5W7Y - chains A and D; structure by X-ray diffraction, 2.10 A resolution.

Chain A:
Protein: Aprataxin and PNK-like factor
From: Homo sapiens
Notes: EC 4.2.99.18
UniProtKB: Q8IW19 (APLF_HUMAN); residues 1-105 here = UniProt positions 1-105
Sequence (108 residues; row label = number of the first residue in the row; numbers below 1 keep their minus sign (Ser-2 is residue -2)):
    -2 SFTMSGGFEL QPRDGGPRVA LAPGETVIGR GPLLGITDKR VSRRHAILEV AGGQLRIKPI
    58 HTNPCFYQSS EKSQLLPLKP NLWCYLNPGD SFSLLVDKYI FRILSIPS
Unresolved in the structure: -2 to 2
Differences from the reference sequence: expression tag (-2 to 0)
Swiss-Prot annotation at these positions:
  - mutagenesis: Arg27 (R27A: Does not affect interaction with XRCC5 and XRCC6; decreased ability to promote non-homologous end-joining (NHEJ))

Chain D:
Protein: DNA repair protein XRCC1
UniProtKB: P18887 (XRCC1_HUMAN); numbering as in UniProt (aligned over 514-521)
Sequence (8 residues; each row starts with the number of its first residue):
   514 PYAGETDE
Differences from the reference sequence: engineered mutation Glu518 (Ser in P18887)
Modified / non-standard residues: Thr519 (phosphothreonine; TPO)
Swiss-Prot annotation at these positions:
  - modified residue: Thr519 (Phosphothreonine)
What the authors report for this chain:
  - post-translational modification sites: Thr519

How chain A and chain D interact:
Pairs across the interface (23):
  Arg27(A) with Tyr515(D), hydrogen bond (side chain-backbone); Ala516(D); Gly517(D), hydrogen bond (side chain-backbone); Glu518(D); Thr519(D)
  Gly28(A) with Tyr515(D)
  Pro29(A) with Tyr515(D), hydrophobic
  Gly32(A) with Tyr515(D)
  Ile33(A) with Tyr515(D)
  Thr34(A) with Pro514(D); Tyr515(D)
  Lys36(A) with Ala516(D); Glu518(D); Thr519(D); Asp520(D), hydrogen bond (backbone-backbone)
  Arg37(A) with Asp520(D)
  Ser39(A) with Thr519(D)
  Arg40(A) with Tyr515(D); Gly517(D); Glu518(D), salt bridge; Thr519(D)
  His58(A) with Thr519(D)
  Asn60(A) with Asp520(D), hydrogen bond (side chain-backbone)
Other interface residues (no listed pair), chain A (14 interface residues in all): Val38, Arg41
Other interface residues (no listed pair), chain D (8 interface residues in all): Glu521
The authors on this interface:
  - pairs named by the authors: Lys36(A)-Asp520(D) (backbone contact), Ser39(A)-Thr519(D) (hydrogen bond), Arg40(A)-Thr519(D) (hydrogen bond)

Summary:
The interface between chain A and chain D involves 14 residues on one side and 8 on the other, with 4 hydrogen
bonds and 1 salt bridge. Polar contacts include Arg40(A)-Glu518(D), Arg27(A)-Tyr515(D) and Arg27(A)-Gly517(D).
The paper describes a backbone contact between Lys36(A) and Asp520(D); hydrogen bonds between Ser39(A) and
Thr519(D) and Arg40(A) and Thr519(D). From the paper: a modification site at Thr519(D).
Chain A is Aprataxin and PNK-like factor (Homo sapiens) and chain D is DNA repair protein XRCC1; the
structure, Crystal Structure of FHA domain of human APLF in complex with XRCC1 monophosphorylated mutated
peptide, was determined by X-ray diffraction together with 5W7W and 5W7X from the same study.
